PDB entry 8OIE | electron microscopy, 2.35 A resolution | chains A and E of the 10 polymer chains in the assembly

# Chain A
Name: Nitrogenase protein alpha chain
From: Rhodobacter capsulatus SB 1003
UniProtKB: D5ANJ7 (D5ANJ7_RHOCB); residue numbers follow UniProt; this construct covers 1-527
Chain sequence (535 residues; numbered 1 to 535; the number before each row is that of its first residue):
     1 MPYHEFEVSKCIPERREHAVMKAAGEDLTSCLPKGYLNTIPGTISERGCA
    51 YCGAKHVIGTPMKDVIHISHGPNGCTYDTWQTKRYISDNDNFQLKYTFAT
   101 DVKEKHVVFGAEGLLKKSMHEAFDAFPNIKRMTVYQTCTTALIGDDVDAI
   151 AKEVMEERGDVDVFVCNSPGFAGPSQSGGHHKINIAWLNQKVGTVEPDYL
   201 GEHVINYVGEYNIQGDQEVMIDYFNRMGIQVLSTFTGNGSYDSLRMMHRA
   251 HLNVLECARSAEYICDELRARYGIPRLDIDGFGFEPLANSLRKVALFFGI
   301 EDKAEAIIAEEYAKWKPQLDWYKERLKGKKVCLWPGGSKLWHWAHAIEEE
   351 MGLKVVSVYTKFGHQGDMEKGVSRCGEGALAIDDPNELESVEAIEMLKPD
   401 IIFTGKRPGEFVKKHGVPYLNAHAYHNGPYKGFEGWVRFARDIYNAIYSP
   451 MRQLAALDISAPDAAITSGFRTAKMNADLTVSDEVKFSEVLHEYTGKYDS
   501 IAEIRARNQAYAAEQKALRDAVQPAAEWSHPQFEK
Disordered / not traced: 1, 522-535
Sequence notes: expression tag (528-535)
Ion coordination: fe(8)-S(7) cluster Fe: Cys49, Cys75, Cys138 (shared with 3 residues of chain C); FeFe cofactor Fe: Cys257, His423 (together with 3-hydroxy-3-carboxy-adipic acid)
Small-molecule neighbours:
  - fe(8)-S(7) cluster (CLF): Cys49, Tyr51, Pro72, Gly74, Cys75, Asp78, Thr137, Cys138, Pro169, Gly170
  - 3-hydroxy-3-carboxy-adipic acid (HCA): Cys52, His56, Thr82, Lys83, Gln176, Lys361, Gly405, Lys406, Pro408, Asn421, His423
  - FeFe cofactor (S5Q): Val57, Lys83, Gln176, His180, Tyr211, Ile213, Cys257, Arg259, Ser260, Pro335, Gly336, Gly337, Ser338, Lys339, Lys361, Phe362, Ala422, His423
Reported in the primary citation:
  - FeFe cofactor coordination: Cys257, His423
  - conformationally variable residues (order/disorder transition): Arg16 to Lys34, Tyr359 to Asp384

# Chain E
Name: Nitrogenase iron protein
From: Rhodobacter capsulatus SB 1003
Notes: EC 1.18.6.1
UniProtKB: D5ANJ6 (D5ANJ6_RHOCB); residues 1-275 here = UniProt positions 1-275
Chain sequence (275 residues; each row starts with the number of its first residue):
     1 MTRKIAIYGKGGIGKSTTTQNTAAALAFFHEKNVFIHGCDPKADSTRLIL
    51 GGLPQQTVMDTLRIEGAERVTVDKVVKTGFKDIRCVESGGPEPGVGCAGR
   101 GVITAIDLMEENEAYSEDLDFLFFDVLGDVVCGGFAMPIRDGKAEEVYIV
   151 ASGEMMAIYAANNICKGLAKYARQSGVRLGGIICNSRNVDGEKEFLEEFT
   201 KAIGTKMIHFVPRDNIVQKAEFNKQTVTEFQPEANQAQEYRELGRKIIEN
   251 EDFVIPKPLAMDELEAMVVKYGLMD
Disordered / not traced: 1, 274-275
Ion coordination: Mg2+: Ser16 (together with ADP); 4Fe-4S cluster Fe: Cys97, Cys132 (shared with 2 residues of chain D)
Small-molecule neighbours:
  - ADP (adenosine-5'-diphosphate): Lys10, Glu154, Met155, Met156
  - ADP / aluminium fluoride: Lys10, Gly11, Gly12, Ile13, Gly14, Lys15, Ser16, Thr17, Asp40, Lys42, Val126, Leu127, Gly128, Asn185, Val211, Pro212, Arg213, Asp214, Val217, Gln218, Glu221, Gln236, Tyr240
  - 4Fe-4S cluster (SF4): Gly96, Cys97, Ala98, Gly99, Val131, Cys132, Phe135

# Chain A / chain E interface
Contacting residue pairs (21):
  Glu104(A) - Arg100(E)  salt bridge
  Glu104(A) - Thr104(E)  hydrogen bond
  Lys105(A) - Arg63(E)
  Val107(A) - Gly96(E)
  Val107(A) - Cys97(E)  hydrogen bond (backbone-backbone)
  Val107(A) - Arg100(E)
  Val108(A) - Met59(E)  hydrophobic
  Val108(A) - Pro91(E)
  Val108(A) - Gly96(E)
  Val108(A) - Cys97(E)  hydrogen bond (backbone-backbone)
  Val108(A) - Gly101(E)
  Phe109(A) - Met59(E)
  Phe109(A) - Asp60(E)
  Phe109(A) - Arg63(E)
  Phe109(A) - Gly90(E)
  Phe109(A) - Pro91(E)  hydrophobic
  Phe109(A) - Val95(E)
  Phe109(A) - Gly96(E)
  Gly110(A) - Gly96(E)
  Ile143(A) - Gly96(E)
  Ile143(A) - Cys97(E)  hydrophobic
Also at the interface, not in a pair above, chain E (12 interface residues in all): Leu62

# Overview
7 residues of chain A face 12 of chain E across their interface, with 3 hydrogen bonds and 1 salt bridge.
Among the polar pairs are Glu104(A)-Arg100(E), Glu104(A)-Thr104(E) and Val107(A)-Cys97(E). Bound to chain A:
FeFe cofactor, 3-hydroxy-3-carboxy-adipic acid and fe(8)-S(7) cluster. The paper reports FeFe cofactor
coordination by Cys257(A) and His423(A); conformational variability at Arg16(A) and Tyr359(A).
Here chain A is Nitrogenase protein alpha chain and chain E is Nitrogenase iron protein, both from Rhodobacter
capsulatus SB 1003. Entry 8OIE (Iron Nitrogenase Complex from Rhodobacter capsulatus) was determined by
electron microscopy (same publication as 8PBB).
